4AAD - chains A and B of the 4 polymer chains in the assembly; structure by X-ray diffraction, 3.10 A resolution.

== Chain A (and B) ==
Molecule: DNA endonuclease I-crei
Organism: Chlamydomonas reinhardtii
Notes: EC 3.1.-.-; chain B of this document is another copy of the same molecule, construct and numbering; everything in this record applies to it too
UniProtKB: P05725 (DNE1_CHLRE); residues 2-153 here = UniProt positions 2-153
Chain sequence (152 residues; row label = number of the first residue in the row):
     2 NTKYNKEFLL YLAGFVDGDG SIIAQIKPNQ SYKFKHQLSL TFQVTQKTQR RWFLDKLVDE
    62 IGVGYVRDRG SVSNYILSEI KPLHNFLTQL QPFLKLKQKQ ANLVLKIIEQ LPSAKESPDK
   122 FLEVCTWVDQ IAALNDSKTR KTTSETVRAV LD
Not modelled in the structure: 153 (chain B: fully traced)
Sequence notes: engineered mutation N75 (Asp in P05725)
Swiss-Prot annotation at these positions:
  - region (Interaction with DNA): Q26 to Q38, Q44 to Q47, R68 to R70, S138 to T143
  - binding site (Mg(2+)): G19, D20
  - mutagenesis: D20 (D20A/L/N: Loss of catalytic activity. Reduced affinity for DNA), Q26 (Q26A/C: Alters the specificity of the endonuclease), Y33 (Y33C/H/R: Alters the specificity of the endonuclease), Q44 (Q44A/C/T/V/W: Alters the specificity of the endonuclease), Q47 (Q47A/E/M: Loss of catalytic activity; Q47N: Strongly reduced affinity for DNA. No effect on catalytic activity), R68 (R68A: Loss of activity), K98 (K98A: Strongly reduced affinity for DNA. Increased catalytic activity; K98R: Strongly reduced affinity for DNA. No effect on catalytic activity), S138 (S138A: Reduced affinity for DNA. No effect on catalytic activity. Reduced cleavage; when associated with M-139), K139 (K139M: Reduced affinity for DNA. No effect on catalytic activity. Reduced cleavage; when associated with A-138), K142 (K142G: Reduced affinity for DNA. No effect on catalytic activity. Reduced cleavage; when associated with G-143), T143 (T143G: Reduced affinity for DNA. No effect on catalytic activity. Reduced cleavage; when associated with G-142)

== How chain A and chain B interact ==
Contacting residue pairs - 41 pairs, chain A then chain B:
  K7(A) - E8(B)  salt bridge
  E8(A) - K7(B)  salt bridge
  E8(A) - L11(B)
  L11(A) - E8(B)
  L11(A) - Y12(B)
  Y12(A) - L11(B)
  Y12(A) - A14(B)
  Y12(A) - G15(B)
  Y12(A) - D18(B)  hydrogen bond
  Y12(A) - F94(B)
  Y12(A) - K96(B)
  A14(A) - Y12(B)
  G15(A) - Y12(B)
  G15(A) - G15(B)
  G15(A) - F16(B)
  F16(A) - G15(B)
  F16(A) - F16(B)
  F16(A) - G19(B)
  D18(A) - Y12(B)  hydrogen bond
  G19(A) - F16(B)
  G19(A) - D20(B)
  D20(A) - G19(B)
  D20(A) - D20(B)
  Q47(A) - L97(B)
  K48(A) - D137(B)  salt bridge
  R51(A) - L97(B)
  R51(A) - L135(B)
  W53(A) - K96(B)
  W53(A) - L97(B)  hydrophobic
  F54(A) - L97(B)  hydrophobic
  K57(A) - K96(B)
  E61(A) - K96(B)  salt bridge
  F94(A) - Y12(B)
  K96(A) - Y12(B)
  K96(A) - E61(B)  salt bridge
  L97(A) - Q47(B)
  L97(A) - R51(B)
  L97(A) - W53(B)  hydrophobic
  L97(A) - F54(B)  hydrophobic
  L135(A) - R51(B)  hydrogen bond (backbone-side chain)
  D137(A) - Q50(B)

== Summary ==
The interface between chain A and chain B involves 22 residues on one side and 21 on the other, with 3
hydrogen bonds and 5 salt bridges. Among the polar pairs are K7(A)-E8(B), K48(A)-D137(B) and E61(A)-K96(B).
Both chains are DNA endonuclease I-crei (Chlamydomonas reinhardtii). Entry 4AAD (Crystal structure of the
mutant D75N I-CreI in complex with its wild- type target in absence ...) was determined by X-ray diffraction
(same publication as 4AAB, 4AAE, 4AAF and 4AAG).
